PDB entry 8TVA | electron microscopy, 8.55 A resolution (very low resolution: no residue pairs are listed; an interface is given only as per-side residue counts) | chains BK and BT of the 41 polymer chains in the assembly

Chain BK (and BT):
Protein: Fimbrial protein
Organism: Acinetobacter genomosp. 16BJ
Notes: chain BT of this document is another copy of the same molecule, construct and numbering; everything in this record applies to it too
UniProt: N9RQW9 (N9RQW9_9GAMM); residue numbers follow UniProt; this construct covers 9-78
Chain sequence (70 residues; row label = number of the first residue in the row):
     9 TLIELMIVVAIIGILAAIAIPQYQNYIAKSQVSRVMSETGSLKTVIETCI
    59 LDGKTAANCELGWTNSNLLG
Cystine bridges: Cys57-Cys67

Chain BK / chain BT interface:
At this resolution (9 A) residue pairs are not listed: 5 residues of chain BK and 4 of chain BT lie at the interface.

In short:
Chain BK and chain BT form an interface of 5 and 4 residues respectively.
Chain BK and chain BT are both Fimbrial protein (Acinetobacter genomosp. 16BJ); the structure, Outer Mat-T4P
complex, was determined by electron microscopy (same publication as 8TOB, 8TOC, 8TV9, 8TW2 and 8TWC).
